Entry 7KU9 (X-ray diffraction, 1.40 A resolution); this record covers chains A and B.

# Chain A
Molecule: Tryptophan synthase alpha chain
From: Salmonella typhimurium (strain LT2 / SGSC1412 / ATCC 700720)
Notes: EC 4.2.1.20
UniProtKB: P00929 (TRPA_SALTY); residues 1-268 here = UniProt positions 1-268
Chain sequence (268 residues; each row starts with the number of its first residue):
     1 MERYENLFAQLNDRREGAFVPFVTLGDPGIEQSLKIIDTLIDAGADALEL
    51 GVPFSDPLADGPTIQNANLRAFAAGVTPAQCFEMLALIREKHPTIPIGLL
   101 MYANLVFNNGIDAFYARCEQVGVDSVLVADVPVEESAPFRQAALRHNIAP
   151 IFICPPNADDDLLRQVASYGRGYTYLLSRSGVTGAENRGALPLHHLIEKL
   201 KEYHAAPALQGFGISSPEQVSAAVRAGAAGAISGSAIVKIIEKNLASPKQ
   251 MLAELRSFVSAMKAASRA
Not modelled in the structure: 180-190
Curated features (UniProtKB/Swiss-Prot):
  - active site (Proton acceptor): Glu49, Asp60
Residues lining bound ligands:
  - F6F (2-{[4-(trifluoromethoxy)benzoyl]amino}ethyl dihydrogen phosphate), molecule 1: Phe22, Glu49, Ala59, Asp60, Ile64, Leu100, Leu127, Ala129, Ile153, Tyr175, Phe212, Gly213, Ile214, Ile232, Ser233, Gly234, Ser235
  - F6F, molecule 2: Leu58, Ala59, Asp60, Gly61, Ile64, Phe212, Ser235

# Chain B
Molecule: Tryptophan synthase beta chain
From: Salmonella typhimurium (strain LT2 / SGSC1412 / ATCC 700720)
Notes: EC 4.2.1.20
UniProtKB: P0A2K1 (TRPB_SALTY); residues 1-397 here = UniProt positions 1-397
Chain sequence (397 residues; numbered 1 to 397; the number before each row is that of its first residue):
     1 MTTLLNPYFGEFGGMYVPQILMPALNQLEEAFVSAQKDPEFQAQFADLLK
    51 NYAGRPTALTKCQNITAGTRTTLYLKREDLLHGGAHKTNQVLGQALLAKR
   101 MGKSEIIAETGAGQHGVASALASALLGLKCRIYMGAKDVERQSPNVFRMR
   151 LMGAEVIPVHSGSATLKDACNEALRDWSGSYETAHYMLGTAAGPHPYPTI
   201 VREFQRMIGEETKAQILDKEGRLPDAVIACVGGGSNAIGMFADFINDTSV
   251 GLIGVEPGGHGIETGEHGAPLKHGRVGIYFGMKAPMMQTADGQIEESYSI
   301 SAGLDFPSVGPQHAYLNSIGRADYVSITDDEALEAFKTLCRHEGIIPALE
   351 SSHALAHALKMMREQPEKEQLLVVNLSGRGDKDIFTVHDILKARGEI
Not modelled in the structure: 1, 396-397
Curated features (UniProtKB/Swiss-Prot):
  - modified residue: Lys87 (N6-(pyridoxal phosphate)lysine)
Covalent attachments: pyridoxal phosphate (PLP) linked to Lys87
Metal / ion sites: Na+: Gly232, Phe306, Ser308
Residues lining bound ligands:
  - F6F (2-{[4-(trifluoromethoxy)benzoyl]amino}ethyl dihydrogen phosphate), molecule 1: Pro18, Ile20, Leu21, Leu174, Arg175, Ser178
  - F6F, molecule 2: Glu109, Thr110, Gly111, Ala112, Gly113, Gln114, His115, Gly116, Leu166, Cys170, Leu174, Tyr186, Leu188, Gly189, Thr190, Ala192, Gly193, Pro194, Phe280, Gly281, Gly303, Phe306
  - pyridoxal phosphate (PLP): Ala85, His86, Gln114, Thr190, Cys230, Val231, Gly232, Gly233, Gly234, Ser235, Asn236, Gly303, Leu304, Ala348, Glu350, Ser351, Ser377, Gly378

# How chain A and chain B interact
Residue-residue contacts - 57 pairs, chain A then chain B:
  Pro53(A) - Gln293(B)  hydrogen bond (backbone-side chain)
  Phe54(A) - Tyr279(B)  hydrophobic
  Phe54(A) - Gly292(B)
  Phe54(A) - Gln293(B)
  Ser55(A) - Gln293(B)  hydrogen bond (backbone-side chain)
  Ser55(A) - Ile294(B)  hydrogen bond (side chain-backbone)
  Asp56(A) - Lys167(B)  salt bridge
  Asp56(A) - Asn171(B)  hydrogen bond
  Asp56(A) - Tyr279(B)  hydrogen bond (backbone-side chain)
  Asp56(A) - Ile294(B)
  Pro57(A) - Arg175(B)  hydrogen bond (backbone-side chain)
  Leu58(A) - Pro18(B)
  Leu58(A) - Asn171(B)
  Leu58(A) - Leu174(B)  hydrophobic
  Leu58(A) - Arg175(B)  hydrogen bond (backbone-side chain)
  Asp60(A) - Arg175(B)  hydrogen bond (backbone-side chain)
  Gln65(A) - Ser161(B)
  Gln65(A) - Arg175(B)
  Phe72(A) - Gln293(B)
  Thr77(A) - Asp291(B)
  Pro78(A) - Asp291(B)
  Pro78(A) - Gln293(B)
  Ala103(A) - Ile278(B)  hydrophobic
  Asn104(A) - Gly277(B)
  Asn104(A) - Ile278(B)  hydrogen bond (side chain-backbone)
  Asn104(A) - Gln288(B)  hydrogen bond
  Asn104(A) - Gly292(B)  hydrogen bond (side chain-backbone)
  Asn104(A) - Ile294(B)
  Leu105(A) - Asp291(B)
  Leu105(A) - Gly292(B)
  Phe107(A) - Val276(B)
  Phe107(A) - Gly277(B)
  Phe107(A) - Ile278(B)  hydrophobic
  Phe107(A) - Lys283(B)
  Asn108(A) - Arg275(B)  hydrogen bond
  Asn108(A) - Gln288(B)
  Asn108(A) - Ala290(B)  hydrogen bond (side chain-backbone)
  Asn108(A) - Asp291(B)
  Asn108(A) - Gly292(B)
  Ala129(A) - Pro18(B)
  Asp130(A) - Tyr16(B)
  Asp130(A) - Val17(B)  hydrogen bond (backbone-backbone)
  Asp130(A) - Pro18(B)
  Pro132(A) - Met15(B)
  Pro132(A) - Val17(B)
  Pro132(A) - Gln19(B)
  Pro132(A) - Met22(B)  hydrophobic
  Val133(A) - Gln19(B)  hydrogen bond (backbone-side chain)
  Glu134(A) - Gln19(B)  hydrogen bond
  Glu134(A) - Met22(B)
  Glu135(A) - Tyr8(B)  hydrogen bond
  Glu135(A) - Gly14(B)
  Glu135(A) - Met15(B)  hydrogen bond (side chain-backbone)
  Glu135(A) - Tyr16(B)
  Ile153(A) - Gln19(B)
  Pro155(A) - Gln19(B)
  Leu162(A) - Gln19(B)
Also at the interface, not in a pair above, chain A (31 interface residues in all): Ala59, Leu69, Val131, Phe139, Asn157, Leu177
Also at the interface, not in a pair above, chain B (31 interface residues in all): Thr2, Ile20, Gly162, Asp168, Met286, Thr289

# Summary
The chain A/chain B interface involves 31 residues from each chain; the contacts include 18 hydrogen bonds and
1 salt bridge. Polar contacts include Asp56(A)-Lys167(B), Pro53(A)-Gln293(B) and Ser55(A)-Gln293(B). One
compound F6F molecule is bound between chain A and chain B.
Here chain A is Tryptophan synthase alpha chain and chain B is Tryptophan synthase beta chain, both from
Salmonella typhimurium (strain LT2 / SGSC1412 / ATCC 700720). Entry 7KU9 (The internal aldimine form of the
wild-type Salmonella typhimurium Tryptophan Synthase with sodium ion at the ...) was determined by X-ray
diffraction.
